6RWO - chains A and J of the 16 polymer chains in the assembly; structure by electron microscopy, 3.05 A resolution.

== Chain A (and J) ==
Protein: Pol protein
From: Simian immunodeficiency virus
Notes: chain J of this document is another copy of the same molecule, construct and numbering; everything in this record applies to it too
Reference sequence: E1ANT8 (E1ANT8_SIV); residues 1-289 here correspond to UniProt positions 735-1023 (UniProt number = residue number + 734)
Sequence (290 residues; row label = number of the first residue in the row; numbering starts at 0):
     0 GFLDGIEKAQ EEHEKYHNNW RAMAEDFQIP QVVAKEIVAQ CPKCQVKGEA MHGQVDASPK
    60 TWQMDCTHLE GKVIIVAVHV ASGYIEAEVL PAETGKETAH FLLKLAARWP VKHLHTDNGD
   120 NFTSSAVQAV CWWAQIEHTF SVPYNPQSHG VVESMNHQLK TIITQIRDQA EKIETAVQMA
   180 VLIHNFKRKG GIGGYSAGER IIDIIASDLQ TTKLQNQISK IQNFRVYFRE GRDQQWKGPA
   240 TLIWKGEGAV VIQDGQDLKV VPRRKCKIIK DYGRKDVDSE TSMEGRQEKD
Disordered / not traced: 270-289 (chain J: 0, 45-56, 141-149, 274-289)
Construct notes: expression tag (0); engineered mutation Asp119 (Ala853 in E1ANT8), Ser140 (Gly874 in E1ANT8), His148 (Gln882 in E1ANT8)
Ion coordination: Zn2+: His12, His16, Cys40, Cys43; Mg2+ site 1: Asp64, Asp116 (together with Bictegravir); Mg2+ site 2: Asp64, Glu152 (together with Bictegravir)
Ligand contacts: Bictegravir (KLQ): Asp64, Asp116, Asn117, Gly118, Tyr143, Pro145, Gln146, Glu152
What the authors report for this chain:
  - contacts within the chain: Thr97-Phe121 (hydrophobic contact), His114-Ser140 (hydrogen bond), Asp116-Phe121 (hydrophobic contact), His114-Thr138 (hydrogen bond), Ser140-His148, His148-Glu152
  - Mg2+ coordination: Glu152
  - conformationally variable residues: His148

== Interface between chain A and chain J ==
Pairs across the interface (10; chain A residue first):
  Gly0(A) - Arg273(J)
  Glu11(A) - Gln134(J)
  Lys14(A) - Trp131(J)
  Lys14(A) - Trp132(J)
  Lys14(A) - Gln134(J)
  Tyr15(A) - Trp132(J)  hydrogen bond (side chain-backbone)
  Tyr15(A) - Ala133(J)
  Tyr15(A) - Gln134(J)
  Glu24(A) - Lys212(J)  salt bridge
  Gln27(A) - Asn215(J)

== Overview ==
6 residues of chain A and 7 residues of chain J are in contact; the contacts include 1 hydrogen bond and 1
salt bridge. Polar contacts include Glu24(A)-Lys212(J) and Tyr15(A)-Trp132(J). Chain A binds Bictegravir. The
Zn2+ site is built by His12(A), His16(A), Cys40(A) and Cys43(A). From the paper: Mg2+ coordination by
Glu152(A); conformational variability at His148(A).
Both chains are Pol protein (Simian immunodeficiency virus). Entry 6RWO (SIVrcm intasome (Q148H/G140S) in
complex with bictegravir) was determined by electron microscopy together with 6RWL, 6RWM and 6RWN from the
same study.
